5TVO - chains A and B; structure by X-ray diffraction, 1.48 A resolution.

[Chain A]
Protein: S-adenosylmethionine decarboxylase alpha chain
From: Trypanosoma brucei brucei
UniProtKB: P50244 (DCAMC_TRYBB); residues 402-685 here correspond to UniProt positions 87-370 (UniProt number = residue number - 315)
Chain sequence (285 residues; row label = number of the first residue in the row):
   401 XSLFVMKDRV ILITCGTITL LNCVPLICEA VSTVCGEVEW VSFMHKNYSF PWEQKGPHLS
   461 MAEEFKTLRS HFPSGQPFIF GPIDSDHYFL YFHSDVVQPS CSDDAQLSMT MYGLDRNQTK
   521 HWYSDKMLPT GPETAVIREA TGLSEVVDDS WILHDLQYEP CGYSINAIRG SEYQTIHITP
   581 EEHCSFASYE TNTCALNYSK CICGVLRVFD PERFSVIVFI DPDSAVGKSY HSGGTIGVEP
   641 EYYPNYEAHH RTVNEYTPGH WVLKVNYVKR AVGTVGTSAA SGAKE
Unresolved in the structure: 454-457, 474-476, 495-503, 672-685
Modified / non-standard residues: PYR (pyruvic acid) at position 401
Sequence notes: insertion (401)
Ion coordination: Na+ near Tyr667 (its only coordinating residue here)
Curated features (UniProtKB/Swiss-Prot):
  - active site: Cys415 (Proton donor), Ser564 (Proton acceptor), His577 (Proton acceptor)
  - binding site (substrate): Glu581

[Chain B]
Protein: S-adenosylmethionine decarboxylase proenzyme
From: Trypanosoma brucei brucei
Notes: EC 4.1.1.50
UniProtKB: P50244 (DCAMC_TRYBB); residue numbers follow UniProt; this construct covers 27-85
Chain sequence (59 residues; each row starts with the number of its first residue):
    27 SFEGPEKRLE VIMRVVDGTH VSGLLAHDDD VWQKVIDAIC AHIVSREFNE YIRSYVLSE
Curated features (UniProtKB/Swiss-Prot):
  - active site: Glu29, Glu32
  - binding site (substrate): Phe28, Glu85
  - site: Glu85 (Cleavage (non-hydrolytic))
What the authors report for this chain:
  - contacts within the chain: Ser27-Glu85 (backbone contact)
  - conformationally variable residues (loop rearrangement): Ser27 to Gly30

[Chain A / chain B interface]
Pairs across the interface (154):
  PYR_401(A) with Phe28(B); Tyr81(B); Val82(B); Leu83(B), hydrogen bond (backbone-backbone)
  Ser402(A) with Tyr81(B); Leu83(B)
  Leu403(A) with Trp58(B), hydrophobic; Arg79(B); Ser80(B); Tyr81(B), hydrogen bond (backbone-backbone)
  Phe404(A) with Ile78(B), hydrophobic; Arg79(B); Ser80(B)
  Val405(A) with Leu51(B); Trp58(B), hydrophobic; Tyr77(B); Ile78(B); Arg79(B), hydrogen bond (backbone-backbone)
  Met406(A) with Leu50(B); Tyr77(B); Ile78(B), hydrophobic
  Lys407(A) with Met39(B); Val47(B), hydrogen bond (side chain-backbone); Ser48(B); Gly49(B); Leu50(B), hydrogen bond (backbone-backbone); Leu51(B)
  Asp408(A) with Ile38(B); Met39(B), hydrogen bond (backbone-backbone)
  Arg409(A) with Glu36(B), salt bridge; Val37(B); Ile38(B); Leu50(B)
  Val410(A) with Leu35(B); Glu36(B); Val37(B), hydrogen bond (backbone-backbone); Leu50(B), hydrophobic; Trp58(B), hydrophobic
  Ile411(A) with Arg34(B); Leu35(B); Glu36(B)
  Leu412(A) with Arg34(B); Leu35(B), hydrogen bond (backbone-backbone); Ile62(B), hydrophobic; Leu83(B), hydrophobic
  Ile413(A) with Glu32(B); Lys33(B); Arg34(B)
  Thr414(A) with Glu32(B); Lys33(B), hydrogen bond (backbone-backbone); Ile65(B)
  Cys415(A) with Ser27(B); Phe28(B); Glu29(B), hydrogen bond (backbone-backbone); Pro31(B)
  Gly416(A) with Ser27(B); Glu29(B), hydrogen bond (backbone-backbone); Pro31(B); Glu85(B)
  Thr417(A) with Lys33(B), hydrogen bond (backbone-side chain); Glu85(B)
  Ile418(A) with Lys33(B); Ala64(B); Ile65(B), hydrophobic
  Thr419(A) with Ile65(B)
  Leu420(A) with Lys33(B); Arg34(B); Leu35(B); Ile65(B), hydrophobic
  Asn422(A) with Ala64(B), hydrogen bond (side chain-backbone)
  Cys423(A) with Val61(B), hydrogen bond (side chain-backbone); Ile65(B), hydrophobic
  Val424(A) with Leu35(B), hydrophobic
  Leu426(A) with Lys60(B); Val61(B), hydrophobic
  Ile427(A) with Leu35(B), hydrophobic; Val37(B), hydrophobic; Val61(B), hydrophobic
  Ala430(A) with Leu50(B); His53(B), hydrogen bond (backbone-side chain); Trp58(B), hydrophobic
  Val431(A) with Met39(B), hydrophobic; Leu50(B)
  Thr433(A) with His53(B), hydrogen bond
  Val434(A) with Thr45(B); His46(B), hydrogen bond (backbone-backbone); Gly49(B); Ala52(B), hydrophobic; His53(B)
  Cys435(A) with Val42(B); Gly44(B); Thr45(B), hydrogen bond (backbone-side chain)
  Gly436(A) with Met39(B); Arg40(B); Thr45(B)
  Glu437(A) with Met39(B); Arg40(B), salt bridge
  Val438(A) with Ile38(B)
  Glu439(A) with Ile38(B), hydrogen bond (backbone-backbone); Arg40(B), salt bridge
  Trp440(A) with Glu36(B); Val37(B); Ile38(B), hydrogen bond (backbone-backbone)
  Val441(A) with Leu35(B), hydrophobic; Glu36(B)
  Ser442(A) with Arg34(B); Leu35(B); Glu36(B), hydrogen bond (backbone-backbone)
  Phe443(A) with Arg34(B)
  Met444(A) with Glu32(B); Lys33(B); Arg34(B), hydrogen bond (backbone-backbone)
  Phe492(A) with Arg40(B), hydrogen bond (backbone-side chain)
  Ser494(A) with Arg40(B)
  Gln506(A) with Arg34(B), hydrogen bond; Glu36(B)
  Met527(A) with Ser84(B)
  Ile552(A) with Glu73(B)
  His554(A) with Ser71(B), hydrogen bond; Arg72(B); Glu73(B); Ser80(B), hydrogen bond; Val82(B)
  Leu556(A) with Val70(B), hydrophobic; Val82(B), hydrophobic; Leu83(B)
  Tyr558(A) with Phe28(B); Leu83(B), hydrogen bond (side chain-backbone)
  Cys561(A) with Phe28(B)
  Gly562(A) with Phe28(B)
  Tyr563(A) with Phe28(B)
  Ser564(A) with Phe28(B)
  Asn566(A) with Ser80(B), hydrogen bond; Tyr81(B), hydrogen bond (side chain-backbone); Val82(B)
  Ile568(A) with Glu73(B); Phe74(B); Asn75(B); Ile78(B), hydrophobic; Ser80(B)
  Gly570(A) with Asn75(B), hydrogen bond (backbone-side chain); Tyr77(B); Ile78(B)
  Ser571(A) with Tyr77(B); Ile78(B)
  Glu572(A) with Ile78(B)
  His577(A) with Glu32(B)
  Ile578(A) with Phe28(B)
  Thr579(A) with Phe28(B); Glu29(B); Gly30(B)
  Phe586(A) with Glu32(B)
  Ser588(A) with Glu32(B), hydrogen bond
  Glu590(A) with Arg34(B), salt bridge
Also at the interface, not in a pair above, chain A (67 interface residues in all): His493, Pro529, Leu553, Arg569, Tyr573
Also at the interface, not in a pair above, chain B (49 interface residues in all): Val41, Val57, Cys66
From the paper, about this interface:
  - pairs named by the authors: Gly416(A)-Glu29(B) (hydrogen bond), Tyr558(A)-Phe28(B) (pi stacking)
  - interface residues, chain B: Phe28(B)

[Summary]
The interface between chain A and chain B involves 67 residues on one side and 49 on the other; the contacts
include 31 hydrogen bonds and 4 salt bridges. Among the polar pairs are Arg409(A)-Glu36(B), Glu437(A)-Arg40(B)
and Glu439(A)-Arg40(B). The paper describes a hydrogen bond between Gly416(A) and Glu29(B); pi stacking
between Tyr558(A) and Phe28(B). The paper reports the interface residue Phe28(B); conformational variability
at Ser27(B).
Here chain A is S-adenosylmethionine decarboxylase alpha chain and chain B is S-adenosylmethionine
decarboxylase proenzyme, both from Trypanosoma brucei brucei. Entry 5TVO (Crystal structure of Trypanosoma
brucei AdoMetDC-delta26 monomer) was determined by X-ray diffraction (same publication as 5TVF and 5TVM).
